3SKF - chain A; structure by X-ray diffraction, 3.00 A resolution.

== Chain A ==
Molecule: Beta-secretase 1
From: Homo sapiens
Notes: EC 3.4.23.46
UniProt: P56817 (BACE1_HUMAN); residues -47 to 393 here correspond to UniProt positions 14-454 (UniProt number = residue number + 61)
Sequence (455 residues; row label = number of the first residue in the row; numbers below 1 keep their minus sign (Met-61 is residue -61)):
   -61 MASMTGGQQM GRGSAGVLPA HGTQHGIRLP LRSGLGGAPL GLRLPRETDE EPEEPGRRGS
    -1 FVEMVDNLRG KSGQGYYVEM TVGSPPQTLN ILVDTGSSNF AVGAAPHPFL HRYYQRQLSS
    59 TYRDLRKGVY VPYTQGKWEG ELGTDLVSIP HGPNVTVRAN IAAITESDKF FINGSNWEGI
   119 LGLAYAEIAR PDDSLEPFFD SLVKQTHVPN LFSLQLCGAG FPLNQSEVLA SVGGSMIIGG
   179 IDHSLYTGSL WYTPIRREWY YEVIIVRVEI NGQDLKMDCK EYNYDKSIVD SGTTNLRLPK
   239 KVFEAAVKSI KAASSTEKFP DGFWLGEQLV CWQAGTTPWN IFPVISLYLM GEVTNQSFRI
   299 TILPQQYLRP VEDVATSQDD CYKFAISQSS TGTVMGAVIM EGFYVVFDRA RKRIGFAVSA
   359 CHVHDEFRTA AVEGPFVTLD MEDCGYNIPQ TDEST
Unresolved in the structure: -61 to -2, 386-393
Differences from the reference sequence: expression tag (-61 to -48)
Disulfide bonds: Cys155-Cys359, Cys217-Cys382, Cys269-Cys319
Small-molecule neighbours: PB7 ((2S)-2-{(3S)-3-(acetylamino)-3-[(2S)-butan-2-yl]-2-oxopyrrolidin-1-yl}-N-{(2S,3R)-3-hydroxy-4-[(3-methoxybenzyl)amino]-1-phenylbutan-2-yl}-4-phenylbutanamide): Ser10, Gly11, Gln12, Gly13, Leu30, Asp32, Gly34, Ser35, Val69, Pro70, Tyr71, Thr72, Gln73, Phe108, Ile110, Trp115, Ile118, Ile126, Arg128, Tyr198, Asp228, Ser229, Gly230, Thr231, Thr232, Arg235
Curated features (UniProtKB/Swiss-Prot):
  - active site: Asp32, Asp228
  - modified residue (N6-acetyllysine): Lys65, Lys214, Lys218, Lys224, Lys238, Lys239, Lys246
  - glycosylation (N-linked (GlcNAc...) asparagine): Asn92, Asn111, Asn162, Asn293

== In short ==
Ligands of chain A: compound PB7. Curated annotation (UniProt) lists active-site residues Asp32 and Asp228.
Chain A is Beta-secretase 1 (Homo sapiens); the structure, Crystal structure of beta-site app-cleaving enzyme
1 (BACE-WT) complex with
(2S)-2-((3S)-3-(acetylamino)-3-(butan-2-yl)-2-oxopyrrolidin-1-yl)-N-((2S,3R)-3-hydroxy-4-((3-methoxybenzyl)amino)-1-phenylbutan-2-yl)-4-phenylbutanamide,
was determined by X-ray diffraction, deposited together with 3SKG.
